Entry 7TAW (electron microscopy, 2.70 A resolution); this record covers chains c and m of the 24 polymer chains in the assembly.

# Chain c
Name: CRISPR-associated endonuclease Cas6/Csy4
Notes: EC 3.1.-.-
UniProt: Q02MM2 (CAS6_PSEAB); numbering as in UniProt (aligned over 1-187)
Chain sequence (187 residues; row label = number of the first residue in the row):
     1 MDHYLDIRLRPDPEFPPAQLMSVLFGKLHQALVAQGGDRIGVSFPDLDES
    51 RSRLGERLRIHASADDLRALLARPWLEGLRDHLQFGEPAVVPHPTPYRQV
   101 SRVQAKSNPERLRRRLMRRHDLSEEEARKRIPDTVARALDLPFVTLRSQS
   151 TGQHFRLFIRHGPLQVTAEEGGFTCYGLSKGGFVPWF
UniProt features mapped onto this chain:
  - active site: His29 (Proton acceptor)
  - site: Ser148 (Substrate binding)
  - mutagenesis: His29 (H29A: No pre-crRNA cleavage, still binds crRNA. Does not support formation of the Csy ribonucleoprotein complex; H29D: Cleaves pre-crRNA 910-fold slower; H29K: Cleaves pre-crRNA 130-fold slower), Glu49 (E49A: No biofilm formation upon phage infection, no crRNA formed; E49K: Restores biofilm formation upon phage infection, crRNA forms), Arg102 (R102A: Loss of pre-crRNA cleavage, still binds crRNA), Gln104 (Q104A: No loss of pre-crRNA cleavage, still binds crRNA), Ser148 (S148A: Cleaves pre-crRNA 8300-fold slower; S148C: No pre-crRNA cleavage, still binds crRNA), Ser150 (S150A: Cleaves pre-crRNA 350-fold slower), Thr151 (T151A: Cleaves pre-crRNA 380-fold slower), Phe155 (F155A: Very little pre-crRNA cleavage, still binds crRNA), Tyr176 (Y176A: Cleaves pre-crRNA 130-fold slower; Y176F: Cleaves pre-crRNA 13-fold slower)

# Chain m
Molecule: 61-nt RNA strand
Sequence (61 nucleotides; each row starts with the number of its first residue):
     1 CUAAGAAAUUCACGGCGGGCUUGAUGUCCGCGUCUACCUGAUUCACUGCC
    51 GUAUAGGCAGC
Differences from the reference sequence: conflict A41 (G1458 in 313291946), A53 (G1446 in 313291946)

# How chain c and chain m interact
Residue-residue contacts (57; chain c residue first):
  Pro13(c) with C38(m), base contact
  Glu14(c) with C38(m), base contact
  Pro16(c) with A41(m), phosphate contact
  Ala18(c) with U42(m), phosphate contact
  Gln19(c) with U42(m), sugar contact
  His29(c) with G60(m), sugar contact; C61(m), salt bridge to the phosphate
  Leu54(c) with U42(m), base contact
  Arg102(c) with C58(m), phosphate contact; A59(m), base contact; G60(m), hydrogen bond to the base
  Gln104(c) with C58(m), hydrogen bond to the base; A59(m), hydrogen bond to the base
  Ser107(c) with A45(m), hydrogen bond to the base; C46(m), phosphate contact
  Asn108(c) with C46(m), hydrogen bond to the phosphate; U47(m), hydrogen bond to the phosphate
  Arg111(c) with C46(m), base contact; U47(m), salt bridge to the phosphate; G48(m), phosphate contact
  Leu112(c) with U54(m), phosphate contact
  Arg114(c) with G48(m), salt bridge to the phosphate
  Arg115(c) with C49(m), salt bridge to the phosphate; C50(m), salt bridge to the phosphate; G51(m), hydrogen bond to the base
  Arg119(c) with C50(m), salt bridge to the phosphate; G51(m), salt bridge to the phosphate
  His120(c) with U52(m), hydrogen bond to the phosphate; A53(m), salt bridge to the phosphate
  Arg130(c) with U54(m), hydrogen bond to the base
  Ile131(c) with U54(m), base contact
  Val135(c) with U54(m), sugar contact
  Arg137(c) with A45(m), base contact
  Ala138(c) with A45(m), base contact
  Leu139(c) with A45(m), hydrogen bond to the base
  Phe143(c) with U42(m), stacking on the base
  Val144(c) with U42(m), base contact
  Thr145(c) with U42(m), hydrogen bond to the base
  Ser148(c) with G60(m), sugar contact
  Gln149(c) with C61(m), phosphate contact
  Ser150(c) with G60(m), hydrogen bond to the phosphate; C61(m), phosphate contact
  Thr151(c) with G60(m), hydrogen bond to the base
  Gln153(c) with C46(m), sugar contact; U47(m), sugar contact; G60(m), base contact
  His154(c) with C44(m), sugar contact; C46(m), base contact
  Phe155(c) with C46(m), base contact; G60(m), stacking on the base
  Arg156(c) with U42(m), hydrogen bond to the sugar; U43(m), sugar contact; A45(m), salt bridge to the phosphate
  Phe158(c) with A45(m), base contact
  Thr174(c) with A59(m), phosphate contact
  Cys175(c) with G60(m), hydrogen bond to the phosphate
  Tyr176(c) with G60(m), hydrogen bond to the sugar
Interface residues without a listed pair, chain c (42 interface residues in all): Phe15, Val33, Ser101, Gly152

# In short
The interface between chain c and chain m involves 42 residues on one side and 19 on the other; the contacts
include 16 hydrogen bonds, 9 salt bridges and 2 aromatic stacking contacts. Polar pairs include
Arg102(c)-G60(m), Gln104(c)-C58(m) and Gln104(c)-A59(m).
Chain c is CRISPR-associated endonuclease Cas6/Csy4 and chain m is a 61-nt RNA strand; the structure, Cryo-EM
structure of the Csy-AcrIF24-promoter DNA dimer, was determined by electron microscopy, deposited together
with 7T3J, 7T3K, 7T3L and 7TAX.
